2BEO - chains A and B; structure by X-ray diffraction, 2.70 A resolution.

[Chain A (and B)]
Protein: Listeriolysin regulatory protein
Source organism: Listeria monocytogenes
Notes: chain B of this document is another copy of the same molecule, construct and numbering; everything in this record applies to it too
Reference sequence: P22262 (PRFA_LISMO); numbering as in UniProt (aligned over 2-237)
Chain sequence (236 residues; numbered 2 to 237; the number before each row is that of its first residue):
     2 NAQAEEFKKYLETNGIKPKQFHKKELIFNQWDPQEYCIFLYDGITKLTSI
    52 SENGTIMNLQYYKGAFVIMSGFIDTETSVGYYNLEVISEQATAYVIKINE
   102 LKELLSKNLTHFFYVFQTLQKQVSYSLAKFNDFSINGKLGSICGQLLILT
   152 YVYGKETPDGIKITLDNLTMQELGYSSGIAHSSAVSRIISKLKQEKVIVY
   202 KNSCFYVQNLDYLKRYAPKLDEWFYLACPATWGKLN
Disordered / not traced: 175-184 (chain B: 178-182)
Ligand contacts: glutamine (GLN): Gln61, Tyr62, Tyr63, Lys64, Ala66, Phe67, Lys122, Gln123, Tyr126, Trp224
UniProt features mapped onto this chain:
  - natural variant: Gly145 (G145S: In prfA* mutant which constitutively overexpresses virulence genes. Presumably blocks prfA in a cofactor-independent transcriptionally active conformation)

[Chain A / chain B interface]
Contacting residue pairs - 100 pairs, chain A then chain B:
  Gln4(A) - Asp75(B)  hydrogen bond
  Gln4(A) - Thr76(B)
  Leu48(A) - Leu128(B)  hydrophobic
  Ser50(A) - Asn132(B)  hydrogen bond
  Ser50(A) - Lys220(B)
  Met58(A) - Asn132(B)
  Met58(A) - Ser135(B)
  Asn59(A) - Phe131(B)
  Leu60(A) - Leu128(B)  hydrophobic
  Leu60(A) - Phe131(B)
  Leu60(A) - Asn132(B)
  Gln61(A) - Leu128(B)
  Met70(A) - Phe117(B)  hydrophobic
  Met70(A) - Gln121(B)  hydrogen bond
  Gly72(A) - Gln121(B)  hydrogen bond (backbone-side chain)
  Phe73(A) - Gln118(B)
  Phe73(A) - Gln121(B)
  Phe73(A) - Lys122(B)
  Phe73(A) - Leu227(B)
  Ile74(A) - Phe114(B)
  Ile74(A) - Phe117(B)  hydrophobic
  Ile74(A) - Gln118(B)
  Ile74(A) - Gln121(B)  hydrogen bond (backbone-side chain)
  Asp75(A) - Gln4(B)
  Asp75(A) - Gln118(B)  hydrogen bond (backbone-side chain)
  Thr76(A) - Gln118(B)  hydrogen bond (backbone-side chain)
  Thr78(A) - Leu227(B)
  Ser79(A) - Leu227(B)
  Val80(A) - Gln121(B)
  Val80(A) - Ser125(B)
  Val80(A) - Leu227(B)
  Gly81(A) - Glu223(B)
  Gly81(A) - Leu227(B)
  Tyr82(A) - Lys220(B)  hydrogen bond (backbone-side chain)
  Tyr82(A) - Glu223(B)  hydrogen bond (backbone-side chain)
  Tyr82(A) - Leu227(B)
  Tyr83(A) - Ser125(B)
  Tyr83(A) - Leu128(B)
  Tyr83(A) - Ala129(B)
  Tyr83(A) - Lys220(B)
  Lys103(A) - Phe114(B)
  Ser107(A) - Leu110(B)
  Ser107(A) - Phe114(B)
  Leu110(A) - Ser107(B)
  Leu110(A) - Leu110(B)  hydrophobic
  Thr111(A) - Asp75(B)
  Phe113(A) - Phe113(B)  hydrophobic
  Phe113(A) - Phe114(B)  hydrophobic
  Phe113(A) - Phe117(B)  hydrophobic
  Phe114(A) - Ile74(B)
  Phe114(A) - Asp75(B)
  Phe114(A) - Lys103(B)
  Phe114(A) - Ser107(B)
  Phe114(A) - Phe113(B)  hydrophobic
  Val116(A) - Phe117(B)  hydrophobic
  Phe117(A) - Met70(B)  hydrophobic
  Phe117(A) - Ile74(B)  hydrophobic
  Phe117(A) - Phe113(B)  hydrophobic
  Phe117(A) - Val116(B)  hydrophobic
  Phe117(A) - Phe117(B)  hydrophobic
  Phe117(A) - Leu120(B)  hydrophobic
  Gln118(A) - Phe73(B)
  Gln118(A) - Ile74(B)
  Gln118(A) - Asp75(B)
  Gln118(A) - Thr76(B)
  Leu120(A) - Phe117(B)  hydrophobic
  Leu120(A) - Leu120(B)  hydrophobic
  Leu120(A) - Gln121(B)
  Leu120(A) - Val124(B)
  Gln121(A) - Met70(B)  hydrogen bond
  Gln121(A) - Gly72(B)  hydrogen bond (side chain-backbone)
  Gln121(A) - Phe73(B)
  Gln121(A) - Ile74(B)  hydrogen bond (side chain-backbone)
  Gln121(A) - Leu120(B)
  Lys122(A) - Phe73(B)
  Gln123(A) - Val124(B)
  Val124(A) - Gln123(B)
  Val124(A) - Val124(B)  hydrophobic
  Ser125(A) - Val80(B)
  Ser125(A) - Tyr83(B)
  Ser127(A) - Ser127(B)  hydrogen bond
  Leu128(A) - Leu48(B)  hydrophobic
  Leu128(A) - Leu60(B)  hydrophobic
  Leu128(A) - Gln61(B)
  Phe131(A) - Asn59(B)
  Phe131(A) - Leu60(B)
  Asn132(A) - Ser50(B)  hydrogen bond
  Asn132(A) - Met58(B)
  Asn132(A) - Leu60(B)
  Phe134(A) - Phe134(B)  hydrophobic
  Ser135(A) - Met58(B)
  Ile136(A) - Ser52(B)
  Ile136(A) - Met58(B)  hydrophobic
  Lys220(A) - Ser50(B)  hydrogen bond
  Lys220(A) - Tyr82(B)  hydrogen bond (side chain-backbone)
  Lys220(A) - Tyr83(B)
  Glu223(A) - Gly81(B)
  Glu223(A) - Tyr82(B)  hydrogen bond (side chain-backbone)
  Leu227(A) - Ser79(B)
  Leu227(A) - Gly81(B)
Interface residues without a listed pair, chain A (46 interface residues in all): Ser52, Tyr115
Interface residues without a listed pair, chain B (47 interface residues in all): Gln31, Tyr63, Ile136, Ala228

[Overview]
46 residues of chain A face 47 of chain B across their interface; the contacts include 17 hydrogen bonds.
Among the polar pairs are Gln4(A)-Asp75(B), Ser50(A)-Asn132(B) and Met70(A)-Gln121(B). Chain A binds
glutamine.
Both chains are Listeriolysin regulatory protein (Listeria monocytogenes). Entry 2BEO (PrfA, Transcriptional
Regulator In Listeria Monocytogenes) was determined by X-ray diffraction, deposited together with 2BGC.
